Entry 7F0R (electron microscopy, 5.80 A resolution (low resolution: residue-level contacts below are approximate; hydrogen-bond / salt-bridge calls are withheld)); this record covers chains D and I of the 9 polymer chains in the assembly.

Chain D:
Name: DNA-directed RNA polymerase subunit beta'
Source organism: Pseudomonas aeruginosa (strain ATCC 15692 / DSM 22644 / CIP 104116 / JCM 14847 / LMG 12228 / 1C / PRS 101 / PAO1)
Notes: EC 2.7.7.6
UniProtKB: Q9HWC9 (RPOC_PSEAE); numbering as in UniProt (aligned over 2-1399)
Sequence (1412 residues; numbered 0 to 1411; the number before each row is that of its first residue; numbering starts at 0):
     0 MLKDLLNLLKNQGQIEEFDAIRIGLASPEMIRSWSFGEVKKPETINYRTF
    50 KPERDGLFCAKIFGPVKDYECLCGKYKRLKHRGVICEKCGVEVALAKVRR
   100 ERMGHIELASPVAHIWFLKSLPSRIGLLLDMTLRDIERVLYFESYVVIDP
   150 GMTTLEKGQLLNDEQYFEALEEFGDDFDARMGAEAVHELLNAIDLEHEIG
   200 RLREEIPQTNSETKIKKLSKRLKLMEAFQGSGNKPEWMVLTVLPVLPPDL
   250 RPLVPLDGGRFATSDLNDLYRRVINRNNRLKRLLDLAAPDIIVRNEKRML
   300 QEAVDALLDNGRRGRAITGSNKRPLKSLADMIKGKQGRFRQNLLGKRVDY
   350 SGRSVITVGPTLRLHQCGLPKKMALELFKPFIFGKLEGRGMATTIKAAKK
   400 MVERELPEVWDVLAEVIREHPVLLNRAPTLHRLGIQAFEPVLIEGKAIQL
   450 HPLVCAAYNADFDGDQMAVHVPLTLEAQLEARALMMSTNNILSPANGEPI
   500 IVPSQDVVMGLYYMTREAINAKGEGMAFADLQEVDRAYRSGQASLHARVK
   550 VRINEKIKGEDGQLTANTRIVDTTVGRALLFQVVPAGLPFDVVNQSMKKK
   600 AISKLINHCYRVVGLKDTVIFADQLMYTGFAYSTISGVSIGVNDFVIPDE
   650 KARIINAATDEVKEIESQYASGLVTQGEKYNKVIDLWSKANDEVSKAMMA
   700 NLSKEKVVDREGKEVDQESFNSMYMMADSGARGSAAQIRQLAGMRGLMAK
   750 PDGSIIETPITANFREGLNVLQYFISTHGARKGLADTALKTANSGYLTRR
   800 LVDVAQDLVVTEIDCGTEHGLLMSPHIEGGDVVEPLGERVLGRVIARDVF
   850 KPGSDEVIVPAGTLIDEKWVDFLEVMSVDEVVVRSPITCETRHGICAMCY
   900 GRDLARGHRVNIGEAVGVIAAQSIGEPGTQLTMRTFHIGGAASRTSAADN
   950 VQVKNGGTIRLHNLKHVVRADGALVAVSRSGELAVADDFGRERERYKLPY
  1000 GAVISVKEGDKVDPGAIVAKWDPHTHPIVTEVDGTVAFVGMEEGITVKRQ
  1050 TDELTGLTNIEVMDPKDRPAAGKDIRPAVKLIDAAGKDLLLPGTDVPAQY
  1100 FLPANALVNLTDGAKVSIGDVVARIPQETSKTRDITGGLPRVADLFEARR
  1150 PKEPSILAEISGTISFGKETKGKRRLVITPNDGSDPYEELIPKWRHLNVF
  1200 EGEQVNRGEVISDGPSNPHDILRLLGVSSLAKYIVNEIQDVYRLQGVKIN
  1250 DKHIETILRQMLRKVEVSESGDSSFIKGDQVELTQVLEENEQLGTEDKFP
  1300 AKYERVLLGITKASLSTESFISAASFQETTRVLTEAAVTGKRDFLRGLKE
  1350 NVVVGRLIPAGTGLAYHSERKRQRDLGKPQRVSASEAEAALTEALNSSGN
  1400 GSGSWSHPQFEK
Not modelled in the structure: 0-15, 932-945, 1127-1134, 1377-1411
Construct notes: initiating methionine (0); expression tag (1, 1400-1411)
Curated features (UniProtKB/Swiss-Prot):
  - binding site (Zn(2+)): Cys70, Cys72, Cys85, Cys88, Cys814, Cys888, Cys895, Cys898
  - binding site (Mg(2+)): Asp460, Asp462, Asp464

Chain I:
Molecule: 70-nt DNA strand
Sequence (70 nucleotides; each row starts with the number of its first residue):
     5 GCTTTCGTCTCAACCGAGAGGCCGCGCATTCTACAGCATCGTGTGGTTCC
    55 GTCAAGCGTTATTTTCGAAA
Not modelled in the structure: 5-8, 23-36, 61-74

How chain D and chain I interact:
Contacting residue pairs - 15 pairs, chain D then chain I:
  Thr208(D) - DT12(I)
  Asn209(D) - DT12(I)
  Asn209(D) - DC13(I)
  Ser210(D) - DT12(I)
  Ser210(D) - DC13(I)
  Glu211(D) - DC13(I)
  Glu211(D) - DT14(I)
  Thr212(D) - DT14(I)
  Lys213(D) - DT12(I)
  Gly336(D) - DG22(I)
  Arg337(D) - DG22(I)
  Tyr795(D) - DG22(I)
  Phe1325(D) - DG22(I)
  Glu1327(D) - DG20(I)
  Glu1327(D) - DA21(I)
Other interface residues (no listed pair), chain D (12 interface residues in all): Arg311

In short:
Chain D and chain I form an interface of 12 and 6 residues respectively. UniProt lists 8 Zn2+-binding residues
and 3 Mg2+-binding residues on chain D.
Chain D is DNA-directed RNA polymerase subunit beta' (Pseudomonas aeruginosa (strain ATCC 15692 / DSM 22644 /
CIP 104116 / JCM 14847 / LMG 12228 / 1C / PRS 101 / PAO1)) and chain I is a 70-nt DNA strand; the structure,
Cryo-EM structure of Pseudomonas aeruginosa SutA transcription activation complex, was determined by electron
microscopy together with 7VF9, 7XL3 and 7XL4 from the same study.
